PDB entry 5U5F | X-ray diffraction, 1.81 A resolution | chains A and E of the 5 polymer chains in the assembly

# Chain A
Molecule: Memab trastuzumab fab light chain I83E
Source organism: Homo sapiens
Notes: antibody fragment or engineered binder
Amino-acid sequence (214 residues; each row starts with the number of its first residue):
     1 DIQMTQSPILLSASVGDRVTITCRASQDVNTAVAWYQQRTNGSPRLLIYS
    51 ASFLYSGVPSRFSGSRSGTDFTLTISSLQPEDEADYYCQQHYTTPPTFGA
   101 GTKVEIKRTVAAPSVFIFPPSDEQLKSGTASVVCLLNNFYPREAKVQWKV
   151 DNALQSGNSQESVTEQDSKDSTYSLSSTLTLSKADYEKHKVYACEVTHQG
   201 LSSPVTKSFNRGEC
Cystine bridges: Cys23-Cys88, Cys134-Cys194

# Chain E
Molecule: Protein L
Source organism: Finegoldia magna
Reference sequence: Q51918 (Q51918_FINMA); residues 21-81 here correspond to UniProt positions 477-537 (UniProt number = residue number + 456)
Amino-acid sequence (65 residues; row label = number of the first residue in the row):
    17 SGSEVTIKVNLIFADGKIQTAEFKGTFEEATAEAYRYAALLAKVNGEYTA
    67 DLEDGGNHMNIKFAG
Disordered / not traced: 17-18
Construct notes: expression tag (17-20); engineered mutation Ile34 (Thr490 in Q51918), Ala55 (Asp511 in Q51918), Asn73 (Tyr529 in Q51918), His74 (Thr530 in Q51918), Met75 (Ile531 in Q51918)

# Chain A / chain E interface
Residue-residue contacts (33; chain A residue first):
  Ser7(A) - Glu49(E)  hydrogen bond
  Ser7(A) - Arg52(E)
  Pro8(A) - Ala37(E)  hydrophobic
  Pro8(A) - Glu38(E)
  Pro8(A) - Phe39(E)  hydrophobic
  Pro8(A) - Tyr53(E)
  Ile9(A) - Glu38(E)  hydrogen bond (backbone-backbone)
  Ile9(A) - Lys40(E)
  Leu10(A) - Ala37(E)
  Leu10(A) - Glu38(E)  hydrogen bond (backbone-backbone)
  Leu11(A) - Gln35(E)
  Leu11(A) - Thr36(E)
  Leu11(A) - Ala37(E)  hydrophobic
  Leu11(A) - Tyr53(E)
  Ser12(A) - Gln35(E)
  Ser12(A) - Thr36(E)  hydrogen bond (backbone-backbone)
  Ala13(A) - Gln35(E)
  Asp17(A) - Lys33(E)
  Asp17(A) - Gln35(E)
  Arg18(A) - Gln35(E)  hydrogen bond (backbone-side chain)
  Arg18(A) - Val60(E)
  Arg18(A) - Asn61(E)  hydrogen bond
  Val19(A) - Gln35(E)
  Thr20(A) - Tyr53(E)  hydrogen bond (backbone-side chain)
  Thr20(A) - Leu57(E)
  Thr22(A) - Tyr53(E)
  Thr22(A) - Leu56(E)
  Arg24(A) - Glu49(E)  salt bridge
  Arg24(A) - Arg52(E)
  Asp70(A) - Arg52(E)  salt bridge
  Thr72(A) - Leu56(E)
  Lys107(A) - Ile34(E)
  Lys107(A) - Thr36(E)  hydrogen bond
Interface residues without a listed pair, chain A (17 interface residues in all): Thr5
Interface residues without a listed pair, chain E (16 interface residues in all): Leu27

# Summary
17 residues of chain A face 16 of chain E across their interface, with 8 hydrogen bonds and 2 salt bridges.
Polar pairs include Arg24(A)-Glu49(E), Asp70(A)-Arg52(E) and Ser7(A)-Glu49(E).
Here chain A is Memab trastuzumab fab light chain I83E (Homo sapiens) and chain E is Protein L (Finegoldia
magna). Entry 5U5F (MEDITOPE ENABLED TRASTUZUMAB I83E VARIANT IN COMPLEX WITH (Ac) CQFDA(PH)2STRRLRCGGSK) was
determined by X-ray diffraction.
